PDB entry 3P5S | X-ray diffraction, 1.95 A resolution | chain A

# Chain A
Protein: CD38 molecule
From: Bos taurus
Notes: EC 3.2.2.5
Reference sequence: Q9TTF5 (Q9TTF5_BOVIN); residue numbers follow UniProt; this construct covers 1-278
Chain sequence (278 residues; row label = number of the first residue in the row):
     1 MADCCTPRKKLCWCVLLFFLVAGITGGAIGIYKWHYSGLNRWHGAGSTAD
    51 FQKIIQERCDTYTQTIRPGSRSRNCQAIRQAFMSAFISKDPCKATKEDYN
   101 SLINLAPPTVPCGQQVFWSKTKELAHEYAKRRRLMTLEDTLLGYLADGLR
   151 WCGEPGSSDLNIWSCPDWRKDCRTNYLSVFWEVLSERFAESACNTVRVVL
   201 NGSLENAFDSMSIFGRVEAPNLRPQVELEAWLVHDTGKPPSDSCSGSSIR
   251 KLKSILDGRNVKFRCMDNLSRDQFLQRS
Not modelled in the structure: 1-40
Cystine bridges: C59-C75, C92-C172, C112-C193, C152-C165, C244-C265
Ligand contacts:
  - AVU ([(2R,3S,4R,5R)-5-(6-amino-9H-purin-9-yl)-3,4-dihydroxytetrahydrofuran-2-yl]methyl [(2R,3R,4R)-4-fluoro-3-hydroxytetrahydrofuran-2-yl]methyl dihydrogen diphosphate): F117, W118, S119, K120, K122, L137, E138, D147, G148, W181, S185, S212, I213, F214, E218
  - N-acetylglucosamine (NAG; 2-acetamido-2-deoxy-beta-D-glucopyranose): K120, T121, L124, N201, S203, L204, V233, H234, D235
From the paper describing this entry:
  - post-translational modification sites: N201
  - binding site for AVU: W118, W181, E218
  - catalytic residues: W118, H126, E138, D147, W181 (proposed by the authors, not directly observed)
  - mutagenesis - E218Q: decreased catalytic activity
  - mutagenesis - S185A: unchanged catalytic activity

# Summary
Ligands of chain A: N-acetylglucosamine and compound AVU. From the paper: catalytic residues W118, H126 and
E138 among others; E218Q reduces catalytic activity.
Chain A is CD38 molecule (Bos taurus); the structure, Structural insights into the catalytic mechanism of
CD38: Evidence for a conformationally flexible covalent enzyme-substrate complex, was determined by X-ray
diffraction (same publication as 3KOU, 3GH3, 3GHH and 3GC6).
